8BJC - chain B; structure by X-ray diffraction, 1.71 A resolution.

== Chain B ==
Name: Peptidyl-prolyl cis-trans isomerase
Organism: Legionella pneumophila
Notes: EC 5.2.1.8
Reference sequence: A0A2S6FAG4 (A0A2S6FAG4_LEGPN); residues 7-211 here correspond to UniProt positions 29-233 (UniProt number = residue number + 22)
Chain sequence (205 residues; numbered 7 to 211; the number before each row is that of its first residue):
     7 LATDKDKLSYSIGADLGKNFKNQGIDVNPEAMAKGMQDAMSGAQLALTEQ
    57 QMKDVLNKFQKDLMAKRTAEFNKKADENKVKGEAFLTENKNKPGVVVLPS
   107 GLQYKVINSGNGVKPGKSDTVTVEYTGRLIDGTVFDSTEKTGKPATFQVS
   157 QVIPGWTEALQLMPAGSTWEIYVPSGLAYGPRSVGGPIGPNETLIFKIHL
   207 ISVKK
Bound ions: Zn2+: Glu-164, His-205

== Summary ==
Glu-164 and His-205 coordinate Zn2+.
Chain B is Peptidyl-prolyl cis-trans isomerase (Legionella pneumophila); the structure, Full length structure
of the apo-state LpMIP, was determined by X-ray diffraction (same publication as 8BJE, 8BK4, 8BK5 and 8BK6).
